Entry 8V5U (X-ray diffraction, 1.48 A resolution); this record covers chains A and B.

# Chain A
Protein: NAD-dependent protein deacetylase sirtuin-3, mitochondrial
Organism: Homo sapiens
UniProtKB: Q9NTG7 (SIR3_HUMAN); numbering as in UniProt (aligned over 118-399)
Amino-acid sequence (282 residues; numbered 118 to 399; the number before each row is that of its first residue):
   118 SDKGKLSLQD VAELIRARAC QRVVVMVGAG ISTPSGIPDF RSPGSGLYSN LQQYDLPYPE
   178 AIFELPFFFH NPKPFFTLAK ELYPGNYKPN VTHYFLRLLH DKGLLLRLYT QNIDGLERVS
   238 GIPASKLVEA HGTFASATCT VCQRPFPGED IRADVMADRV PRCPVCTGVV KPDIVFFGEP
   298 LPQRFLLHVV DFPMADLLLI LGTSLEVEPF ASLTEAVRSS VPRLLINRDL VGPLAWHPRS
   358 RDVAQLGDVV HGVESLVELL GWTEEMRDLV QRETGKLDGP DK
Unresolved in the structure: 118-120, 169-170, 395-399
Metal / ion sites: Zn2+: Cys-256, Cys-259, Cys-280, Cys-283
Small-molecule neighbours: Honokiol (Y4T; (1P)-3',5-di(prop-2-en-1-yl)[1,1'-biphenyl]-2,4'-diol): Pro-155, Asp-156, Phe-157, Gly-161, Ser-162, Gly-163, Leu-164, Asn-167, Glu-198

# Chain B
Protein: p53-AMC peptide
Amino-acid sequence (5 residues; each row starts with the number of its first residue):
     1 QPKKX
Modified / non-standard residues: Lys-4 (N(6)-acetyllysine; ALY); MCM (7-amino-4-methyl-chromen-2-one) at position 5

# Interface between chain A and chain B
Pairs across the interface (16):
  Arg-158(A) / Lys-4(B)
  Phe-180(A) / Lys-4(B)
  His-248(A) / Lys-4(B)
  Ile-291(A) / Lys-4(B)
  Val-292(A) / Lys-4(B)
  Phe-294(A) / Lys-4(B)
  Phe-294(A) / MCM_5(B)
  Gly-295(A) / Lys-3(B)
  Gly-295(A) / Lys-4(B)  hydrogen bond (backbone-backbone)
  Glu-296(A) / Lys-3(B)
  Glu-296(A) / Lys-4(B)
  Leu-298(A) / Pro-2(B)  hydrogen bond (backbone-backbone)
  Leu-303(A) / Pro-2(B)  hydrophobic
  Val-324(A) / MCM_5(B)
  Glu-325(A) / MCM_5(B)  hydrogen bond (backbone-backbone)
  Pro-326(A) / Lys-3(B)
Other interface residues (no listed pair), chain A (18 interface residues in all): Glu-177, Ile-230, Phe-293, Pro-297, Phe-302
Other interface residues (no listed pair), chain B (5 interface residues in all): Gln-1

# Overview
The interface between chain A and chain B involves 18 residues on one side and 5 on the other, with 3 hydrogen
bonds. Main-chain hydrogen bonds include Gly-295(A)/Lys-4(B), Leu-298(A)/Pro-2(B) and Glu-325(A)/MCM_5(B).
Ligands of chain A: Honokiol. Cys-256(A), Cys-259(A), Cys-280(A) and Cys-283(A) form the Zn2+ site.
Chain A is NAD-dependent protein deacetylase sirtuin-3, mitochondrial (Homo sapiens) and chain B is p53-AMC
peptide; the structure, Human SIRT3 bound to p53-AMC peptide and Honokiol, was determined by X-ray
diffraction.
